9JQC - chains A and F of the 24 polymer chains in the assembly; structure by electron microscopy, 1.73 A resolution.

Chain A (and F):
Protein: Ferritin heavy chain
From: Homo sapiens
Notes: EC 1.16.3.1; chain F of this document is another copy of the same molecule, construct and numbering; everything in this record applies to it too
Reference sequence: P02794 (FRIH_HUMAN); residues 0-182 here correspond to UniProt positions 1-183 (UniProt number = residue number + 1)
Sequence (183 residues; each row starts with the number of its first residue; numbering starts at 0):
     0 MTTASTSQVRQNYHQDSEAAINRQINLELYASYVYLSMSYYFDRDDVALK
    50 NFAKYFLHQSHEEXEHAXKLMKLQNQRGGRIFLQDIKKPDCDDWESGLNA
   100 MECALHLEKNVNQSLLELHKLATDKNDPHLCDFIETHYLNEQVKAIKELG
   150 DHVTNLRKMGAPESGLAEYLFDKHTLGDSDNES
Disordered / not traced: 0-4, 177-182
Construct notes: engineered mutation 33W_63 (Arg64 in P02794), 33W_67 (Glu68 in P02794)
Modified residues: 33W (3-(5-bromothiophen-2-yl)-L-alanine) at position 63; 33W (3-(5-bromothiophen-2-yl)-L-alanine) at position 67
Swiss-Prot annotation at these positions:
  - binding site (Fe cation): Glu27, Glu62, His65, Glu107, Gln141
  - site: Arg22 (Essential for association with cargo receptor NCOA4)
  - modified residue: Met0 (N-acetylmethionine), Thr1 (N-acetylthreonine), Ser178 (Phosphoserine), Ser182 (Phosphoserine)
Metal / ion sites: Cu ion: Glu27, Glu62, His65
Reported in the primary citation:
  - Cu ion coordination: Glu27, Glu62, His65

How chain A and chain F interact:
Contacting residue pairs (23; chain A residue first):
  Gln7(A) - Lys108(F)  hydrogen bond (backbone-side chain)
  Gln7(A) - Gly149(F)  hydrogen bond (side chain-backbone)
  Gln7(A) - Val152(F)
  Gln7(A) - Thr153(F)  hydrogen bond
  Gln7(A) - Arg156(F)
  Val8(A) - Ile145(F)
  Arg9(A) - Lys108(F)  hydrogen bond (backbone-side chain)
  Gln10(A) - Lys108(F)  hydrogen bond (side chain-backbone)
  Gln10(A) - Asn111(F)  hydrogen bond
  Gln10(A) - Gln112(F)
  Gln10(A) - Ile145(F)
  Asn11(A) - Leu115(F)
  Asn74(A) - Lys146(F)
  Gln75(A) - Val142(F)
  Gln75(A) - Lys143(F)
  Arg76(A) - Val142(F)
  Pro127(A) - Leu115(F)  hydrophobic
  Pro127(A) - His118(F)
  Pro127(A) - Leu138(F)  hydrophobic
  His128(A) - Leu138(F)
  His128(A) - Asn139(F)  hydrogen bond
  His128(A) - Val142(F)
  Asp131(A) - Glu134(F)
Other interface residues (no listed pair), chain A (12 interface residues in all): Glu134
Other interface residues (no listed pair), chain F (18 interface residues in all): Leu104, Asp150

Summary:
Chain A and chain F form an interface of 12 and 18 residues respectively; the contacts include 7 hydrogen
bonds. Among the polar pairs are Gln7(A)-Lys108(F), Gln7(A)-Gly149(F) and Gln7(A)-Thr153(F). UniProt lists 5
Fe cation-binding residues on chain A. The paper reports Cu ion coordination by Glu27(A), Glu62(A) and
His65(A).
Chain A and chain F are both Ferritin heavy chain (Homo sapiens); the structure, Cryo-EM structure of ferritin
variant R63BrThA/E67BrThA with Cu(II), was determined by electron microscopy together with 9JIU, 9JQB, 9JQD
and 9JQE from the same study.
